Entry 7NZ2 (electron microscopy, 11.00 A resolution (very low resolution: no residue pairs are listed; an interface is given only as per-side residue counts)); this record covers chains A1 and B1 of the 44 polymer chains in the assembly.

Chain A1 (and B1):
Name: Chromosome partition protein MukB
Organism: Photorhabdus thracensis
Notes: chain B1 of this document is another copy of the same molecule, construct and numbering; everything in this record applies to it too
UniProt: A0A0F7LRY2 (A0A0F7LRY2_9GAMM); residue numbers follow UniProt; this construct covers 1-1482
Sequence (1482 residues; each row starts with the number of its first residue):
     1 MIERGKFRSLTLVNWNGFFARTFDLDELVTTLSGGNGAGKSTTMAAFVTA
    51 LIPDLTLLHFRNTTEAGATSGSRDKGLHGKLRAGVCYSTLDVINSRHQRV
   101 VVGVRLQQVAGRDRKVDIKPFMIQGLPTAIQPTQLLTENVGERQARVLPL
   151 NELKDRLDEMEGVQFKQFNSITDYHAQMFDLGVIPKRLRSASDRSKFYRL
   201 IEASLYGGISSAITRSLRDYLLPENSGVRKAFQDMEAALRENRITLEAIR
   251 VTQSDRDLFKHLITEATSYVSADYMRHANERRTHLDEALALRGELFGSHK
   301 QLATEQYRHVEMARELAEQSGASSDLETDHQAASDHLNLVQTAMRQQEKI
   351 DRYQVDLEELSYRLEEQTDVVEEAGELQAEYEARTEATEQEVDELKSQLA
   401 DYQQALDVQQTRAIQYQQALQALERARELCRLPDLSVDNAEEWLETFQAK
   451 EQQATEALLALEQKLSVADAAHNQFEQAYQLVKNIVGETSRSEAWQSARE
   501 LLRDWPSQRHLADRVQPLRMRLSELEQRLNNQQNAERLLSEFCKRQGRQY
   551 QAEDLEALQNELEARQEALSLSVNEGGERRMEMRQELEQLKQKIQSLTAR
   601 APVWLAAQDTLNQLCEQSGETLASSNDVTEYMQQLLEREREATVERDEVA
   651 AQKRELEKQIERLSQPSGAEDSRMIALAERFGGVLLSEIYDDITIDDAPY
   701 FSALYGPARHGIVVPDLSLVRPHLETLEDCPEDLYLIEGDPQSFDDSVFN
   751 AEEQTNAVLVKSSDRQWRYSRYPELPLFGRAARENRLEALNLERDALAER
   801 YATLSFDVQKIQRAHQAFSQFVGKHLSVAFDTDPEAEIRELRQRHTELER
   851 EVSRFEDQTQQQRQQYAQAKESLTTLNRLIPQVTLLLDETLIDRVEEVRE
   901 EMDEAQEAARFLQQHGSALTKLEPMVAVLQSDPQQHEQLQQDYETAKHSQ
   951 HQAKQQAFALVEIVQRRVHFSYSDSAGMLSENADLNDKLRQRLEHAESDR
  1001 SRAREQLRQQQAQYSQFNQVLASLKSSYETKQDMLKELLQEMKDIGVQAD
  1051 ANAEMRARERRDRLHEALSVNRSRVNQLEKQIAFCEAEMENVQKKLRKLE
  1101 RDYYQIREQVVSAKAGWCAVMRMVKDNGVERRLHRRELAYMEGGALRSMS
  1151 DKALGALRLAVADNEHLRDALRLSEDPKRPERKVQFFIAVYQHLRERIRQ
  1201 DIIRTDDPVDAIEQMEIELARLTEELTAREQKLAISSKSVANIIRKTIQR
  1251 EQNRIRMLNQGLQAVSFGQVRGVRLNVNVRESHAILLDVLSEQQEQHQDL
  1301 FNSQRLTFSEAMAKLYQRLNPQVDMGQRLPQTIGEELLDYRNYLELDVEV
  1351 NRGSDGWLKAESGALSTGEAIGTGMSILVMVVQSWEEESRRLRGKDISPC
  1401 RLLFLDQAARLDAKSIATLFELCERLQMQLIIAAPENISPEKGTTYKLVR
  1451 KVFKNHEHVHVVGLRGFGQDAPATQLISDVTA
Unresolved in the structure: 1, 1469-1482
Differences from the reference sequence: engineered mutation Gln-1407 (Glu in A0A0F7LRY2)
Residues lining bound ligands:
  - ATP, molecule 1: Asn-16, Gly-35, Asn-36, Gly-37, Ala-38, Gly-39, Lys-40, Ser-41, Thr-42, Gly-76, Gly-79, Lys-80, Asp-1406, Gln-1407, Arg-1450
  - ATP, molecule 2: Gln-1269, Arg-1352, Gly-1363, Ala-1364, Leu-1365, Ser-1366, Thr-1367, Gly-1368, Glu-1369
From the paper describing this entry:
  - mutagenesis - E1407Q: decreased catalytic activity (citing earlier work)
  - mutagenesis - S1366R, D1406A: abolished growth

Chain A1 / chain B1 interface:
At this resolution (11 A) residue pairs are not listed: 179 residues of chain A1 and 184 of chain B1 lie at the interface.

Overview:
Chain A1 and chain B1 form an interface of 179 and 184 residues respectively. Bound to chain A1: ATP. The
paper reports that S1366R and D1406A of chain A1 abolish growth; E1407Q of chain A1 reduces catalytic
activity.
Chain A1 and chain B1 are both Chromosome partition protein MukB (Photorhabdus thracensis); the structure,
Cryo-EM structure of the MukBEF-MatP-DNA tetrad, was determined by electron microscopy, deposited together
with 7NYW, 7NYX, 7NYY, 7NYZ, 7NZ0, 7NZ3 and 7NZ4.
